PDB entry 2C7Q | X-ray diffraction, 1.85 A resolution | chains A and C of the 3 polymer chains in the assembly

Chain A:
Name: Modification methylase hhai
Source organism: Haemophilus haemolyticus
Notes: EC 2.1.1.37
UniProtKB: P05102 (MTH1_HAEHA); residues 1-327 here = UniProt positions 1-327
Chain sequence (327 residues; each row starts with the number of its first residue):
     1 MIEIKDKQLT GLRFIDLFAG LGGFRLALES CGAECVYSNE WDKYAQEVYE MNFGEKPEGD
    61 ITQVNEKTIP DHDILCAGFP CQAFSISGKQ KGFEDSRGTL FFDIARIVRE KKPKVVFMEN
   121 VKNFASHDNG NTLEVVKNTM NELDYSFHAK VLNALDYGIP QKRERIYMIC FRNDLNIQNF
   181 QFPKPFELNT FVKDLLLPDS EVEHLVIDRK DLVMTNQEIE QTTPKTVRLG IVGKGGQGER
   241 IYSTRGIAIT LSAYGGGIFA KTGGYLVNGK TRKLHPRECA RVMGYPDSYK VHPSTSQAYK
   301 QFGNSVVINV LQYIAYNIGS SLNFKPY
UniProt features mapped onto this chain:
  - active site: Cys81
  - mutagenesis: Cys81 (C81G: Cells die, loss of methyltransferase activity, binds DNA about 3-fold more tightly ...), Gln237 (Q237X: Decrease in enzyme activity due to 98%-99% loss of DNA-binding activity. No change in substrate specificity)

Chain C:
Molecule: 13-nt DNA strand
Sequence (13 nucleotides; numbered 401 to 413; the number before each row is that of its first residue):
   401 TGGXGGCGCT GAC
Modified positions: 2PR (2-amino-9-[2-deoxyribofuranosyl]-9H-purine-5'-monophosphate) at position 404; 5CM (5-methyl-2'-deoxy-cytidine-5'-monophosphate) at position 407

Chain A / chain C interface:
Contacting residue pairs (29; chain A residue first):
  Trp41(A) with DT401(C), base contact
  Asp42(A) with DT401(C), sugar contact
  Lys43(A) with DT401(C), hydrogen bond to the base
  Tyr44(A) with DG402(C), sugar contact
  Ile86(A) with DT410(C), base contact; DG411(C), sugar contact
  Gln90(A) with DT410(C), phosphate contact; DG411(C), phosphate contact
  Asn123(A) with DG411(C), sugar contact
  Ser126(A) with DA412(C), hydrogen bond to the phosphate
  Arg209(A) with DG406(C), salt bridge to the phosphate
  Lys234(A) with 5CM_407(C), salt bridge to the phosphate
  Gly236(A) with DG408(C), base contact
  Gln237(A) with 5CM_407(C), hydrogen bond to the base; DG408(C), hydrogen bond to the base
  Glu239(A) with DG406(C), sugar contact; 5CM_407(C), base contact
  Gly256(A) with DG405(C), base contact; DG406(C), base contact; 5CM_407(C), base contact
  Gly257(A) with DG405(C), sugar contact; DG406(C), hydrogen bond to the base; 5CM_407(C), base contact
  Ile258(A) with DG405(C), phosphate contact
  Ser294(A) with DG403(C), hydrogen bond to the phosphate
  Ser296(A) with DG403(C), phosphate contact; 2PR_404(C), base contact
  Gln297(A) with DG402(C), sugar contact; DG403(C), hydrogen bond to the phosphate
Interface residues without a listed pair, chain A (23 interface residues in all): Ser87, Lys122, Arg240, Lys261

Summary:
23 residues of chain A and 11 residues of chain C are in contact; the contacts include 7 hydrogen bonds and 2
salt bridges. Polar contacts include Lys43(A)-DT401(C), Gln237(A)-5CM_407(C) and Gln237(A)-DG408(C). UniProt
lists active-site residue Cys81(A) and 2 mutagenesis sites on chain A.
Here chain A is Modification methylase hhai (Haemophilus haemolyticus) and chain C is a 13-nt DNA strand.
Entry 2C7Q (HhaI DNA methyltransferase complex with oligonucleotide containing 2- aminopurine outside the
recognition sequence (paired with G) ...) was determined by X-ray diffraction together with 2C7O, 2C7P and
2C7R from the same study.
